4H44 - chains F and G of the 8 polymer chains in the assembly; structure by X-ray diffraction, 2.70 A resolution.

[Chain F]
Protein: Cytochrome b6-f complex subunit 7
UniProtKB: P0A3Y1 (PETM_NOSS1); residues 1-34 here = UniProt positions 1-34
Amino-acid sequence (34 residues; row label = number of the first residue in the row):
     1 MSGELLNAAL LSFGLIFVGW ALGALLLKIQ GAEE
Not modelled in the structure: 33-34
Small-molecule neighbours:
  - beta-carotene (BCR): Ile16, Phe17, Trp20
  - dioleoyl-phosphatidylcholine (OPC; (7R,17E)-4-hydroxy-N,N,N,7-tetramethyl-7-[(8E)-octadec-8-enoyloxy]-10-oxo-3,5,9-trioxa-4-phosphaheptacos-17-en-1-aminium 4-oxide): Glu4, Asn7, Ala8, Leu11, Ser12, Leu15, Val18

[Chain G]
Protein: Cytochrome b6-f complex subunit 5
UniProtKB: P58246 (PETG_NOSS1); residue numbers follow UniProt; this construct covers 1-37
Amino-acid sequence (37 residues; row label = number of the first residue in the row):
     1 MVEPLLSGIV LGLIVVTLAG LFYAAYKQYK RPNELGG
Small-molecule neighbours:
  - beta-carotene (BCR): Leu13, Val16, Thr17, Ala19, Gly20, Tyr23
  - dioleoyl-phosphatidylcholine (OPC; (7R,17E)-4-hydroxy-N,N,N,7-tetramethyl-7-[(8E)-octadec-8-enoyloxy]-10-oxo-3,5,9-trioxa-4-phosphaheptacos-17-en-1-aminium 4-oxide): Leu5, Ile9, Leu13

[Chain F / chain G interface]
Residue-residue contacts (20):
  Met1(F) - Val2(G)
  Met1(F) - Pro4(G)
  Glu4(F) - Pro4(G)
  Leu5(F) - Pro4(G)
  Leu5(F) - Ser7(G)
  Leu5(F) - Gly8(G)
  Leu5(F) - Leu11(G)  hydrophobic
  Ala8(F) - Leu5(G)
  Ala8(F) - Gly8(G)
  Ala9(F) - Gly8(G)  hydrogen bond (backbone-backbone)
  Ala9(F) - Gly12(G)
  Ser12(F) - Gly8(G)
  Ser12(F) - Gly12(G)
  Ser12(F) - Leu13(G)
  Ser12(F) - Val16(G)
  Phe13(F) - Val15(G)  hydrophobic
  Phe13(F) - Val16(G)
  Ile16(F) - Val16(G)  hydrophobic
  Phe17(F) - Val16(G)  hydrophobic
  Trp20(F) - Tyr23(G)  hydrophobic
Other interface residues (no listed pair), chain G (12 interface residues in all): Ile9

[In short]
10 residues of chain F and 12 residues of chain G are in contact, with 1 hydrogen bond. The hydrogen-bonded
pair Ala9(F)-Gly8(G) is a backbone contact. Dioleoyl-phosphatidylcholine and beta-carotene are bound between
chain F and chain G.
Here chain F is Cytochrome b6-f complex subunit 7 and chain G is Cytochrome b6-f complex subunit 5. Entry 4H44
(2.70 A Cytochrome b6f Complex Structure From Nostoc PCC 7120) was determined by X-ray diffraction together
with 4H13 from the same study.
